Entry 2CHQ (X-ray diffraction, 3.50 A resolution); this record covers chains A and B of the 3 polymer chains in the assembly.

Chain A (and B):
Molecule: Replication factor C small subunit
Source organism: Archaeoglobus fulgidus
Notes: chain B of this document is another copy of the same molecule, construct and numbering; everything in this record applies to it too
Reference sequence: O28219 (RFCS_ARCFU); residues 1-319 here = UniProt positions 1-319
Amino-acid sequence (319 residues; each row starts with the number of its first residue):
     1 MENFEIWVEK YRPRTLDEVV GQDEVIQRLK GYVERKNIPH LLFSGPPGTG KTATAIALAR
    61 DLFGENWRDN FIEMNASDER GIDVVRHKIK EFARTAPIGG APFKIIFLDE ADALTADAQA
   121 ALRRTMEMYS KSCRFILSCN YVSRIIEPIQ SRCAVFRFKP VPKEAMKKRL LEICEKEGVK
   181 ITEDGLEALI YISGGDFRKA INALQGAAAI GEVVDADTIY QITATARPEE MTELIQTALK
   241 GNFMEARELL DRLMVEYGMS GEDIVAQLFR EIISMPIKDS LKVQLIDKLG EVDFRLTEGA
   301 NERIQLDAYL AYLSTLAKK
Not modelled in the structure: 1-5
Swiss-Prot annotation at these positions:
  - binding site (ATP): Gly45 to Thr52
Ligand contacts: AMP-PNP (ANP; phosphoaminophosphonic acid-adenylate ester): Val8, Tyr11, Arg12, Pro13, Glu18, Val19, Val20, Gln22, Pro46, Pro47, Gly48, Thr49, Gly50, Lys51, Thr52, Ala53, Asp109, Ser138, Arg169, Phe197, Arg198, Ile201
Reported in the primary citation:
  - catalytic residues: Arg152
  - mutagenesis - R152A: decreased catalytic activity

Interface between chain A and chain B:
Contacting residue pairs - 53 pairs, chain A then chain B:
  Ala116(A) with Glu110(B)
  Asp117(A) with Asn75(B); Ser77(B), hydrogen bond; Asp78(B)
  Arg123(A) with Arg12(B)
  Glu127(A) with Glu9(B)
  Tyr141(A) with Met259(B); Ser260(B); Glu302(B), hydrogen bond
  Ser143(A) with Ser260(B); Asp263(B), hydrogen bond
  Arg144(A) with Glu262(B), salt bridge
  Glu147(A) with Arg198(B), salt bridge; Asn202(B), hydrogen bond
  Pro148(A) with Arg198(B)
  Ser151(A) with Val8(B); Asn202(B), hydrogen bond
  Arg152(A) with Ile6(B); Glu9(B), salt bridge
  Arg157(A) with Gln221(B); Ile222(B), hydrogen bond (side chain-backbone); Thr223(B); Ala224(B); Tyr257(B), hydrogen bond (side chain-backbone)
  Lys159(A) with Val255(B); Glu256(B)
  Pro160(A) with Val255(B)
  Phe269(A) with Arg303(B); Ile304(B), hydrophobic; Asp307(B)
  Arg270(A) with Arg303(B)
  Ile273(A) with Met244(B)
  Asp279(A) with Asn242(B); Phe243(B); Met244(B), hydrogen bond (side chain-backbone); Glu245(B)
  Lys282(A) with Met244(B), hydrogen bond
  Val283(A) with Phe243(B), hydrophobic; Ala311(B); Ser314(B)
  Ile286(A) with Ala308(B), hydrophobic
  Asp287(A) with Ala308(B); Ala311(B); Tyr312(B)
  Gly290(A) with Arg295(B); Gln305(B), hydrogen bond (backbone-side chain); Ala308(B)
  Asp293(A) with Ala300(B); Asn301(B), hydrogen bond (side chain-backbone); Gln305(B)
  Phe294(A) with Arg295(B)
  Thr297(A) with Ala300(B)
  Glu298(A) with Glu298(B)
Interface residues without a listed pair, chain A (31 interface residues in all): Arg28, Gln150, Val265, Glu291
Interface residues without a listed pair, chain B (45 interface residues in all): Lys199, Ile210, Gly241, Arg247, Gly258, Phe294, Thr315

In short:
Chain A and chain B form an interface of 31 and 45 residues respectively, with 11 hydrogen bonds and 3 salt
bridges. Polar contacts include Arg144(A)-Glu262(B), Glu147(A)-Arg198(B) and Arg152(A)-Glu9(B). Bound to chain
A: AMP-PNP. From UniProt: 8 ATP-binding residues on chain A. From the paper: the catalytic residue Arg152(A);
R152A of chain A reduces catalytic activity.
Both chains are Replication factor C small subunit (Archaeoglobus fulgidus). Entry 2CHQ (Replication Factor C
ADPNP complex) was determined by X-ray diffraction, deposited together with 2CHG and 2CHV.
